PDB entry 7NZV | X-ray diffraction, 1.40 A resolution | chains A and P

# Chain A
Name: 14-3-3 protein sigma
From: Homo sapiens
UniProt: P31947 (1433S_HUMAN); residues 1-231 here = UniProt positions 1-231
Chain sequence (236 residues; each row starts with the number of its first residue; numbers below 1 keep their minus sign (Gly-4 is residue -4)):
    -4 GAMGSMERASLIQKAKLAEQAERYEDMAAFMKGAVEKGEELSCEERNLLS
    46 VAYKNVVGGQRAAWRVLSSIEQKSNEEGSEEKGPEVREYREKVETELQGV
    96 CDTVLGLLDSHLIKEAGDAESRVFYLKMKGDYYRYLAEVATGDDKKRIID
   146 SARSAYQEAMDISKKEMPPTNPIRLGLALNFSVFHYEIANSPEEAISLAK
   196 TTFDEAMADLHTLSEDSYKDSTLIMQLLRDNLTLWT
Disordered / not traced: -4, 71-76
Sequence notes: expression tag (-4 to 0)
Modified residues: Cys38 (S-hydroxycysteine; CSO)
Covalent attachments: 4-methanoyl-N-methyl-N-(oxan-4-yl)benzenesulfonamide (UXN) linked to Lys122
Small-molecule neighbours: UXN (4-methanoyl-N-methyl-N-(oxan-4-yl)benzenesulfonamide): Cys38, Asn42, Glu115, Phe119, Pro167, Ile168, Gly171, Leu218, Ile219
Curated features (UniProtKB/Swiss-Prot):
  - site (Interaction with phosphoserine on interacting protein): Arg56, Arg129
  - modified residue (Phosphoserine): Ser5, Ser74
Reported in the primary citation:
  - binding site for UXN: Lys122

# Chain P
Name: Transcription factor p65
UniProt: Q04206 (TF65_HUMAN); numbering as in UniProt (aligned over 39-51)
Chain sequence (13 residues; numbered 39 to 51; the number before each row is that of its first residue):
    39 EGRSAGSIPGRRS
Disordered / not traced: 39-42
Sequence notes: variant Arg49 (Glu in Q04206)
Modified residues: Ser45 (phosphoserine; SEP)
Small-molecule neighbours: UXN (4-methanoyl-N-methyl-N-(oxan-4-yl)benzenesulfonamide): Ile46, Arg50, Ser51

# Chain A / chain P interface
Pairs across the interface (28):
  Glu14(A) - Arg50(P)
  Glu14(A) - Ser51(P)  hydrogen bond (side chain-backbone)
  Tyr19(A) - Arg49(P)
  Val46(A) - Gly48(P)
  Val46(A) - Arg49(P)
  Val46(A) - Arg50(P)
  Val46(A) - Ser51(P)
  Lys49(A) - Gly48(P)
  Lys49(A) - Arg49(P)
  Asn50(A) - Arg49(P)  hydrogen bond (side chain-backbone)
  Gly53(A) - Arg49(P)
  Arg56(A) - Ser45(P)
  Lys122(A) - Ile46(P)
  Arg129(A) - Ser45(P)
  Tyr130(A) - Ser45(P)
  Gly171(A) - Ile46(P)
  Leu174(A) - Gly44(P)
  Leu174(A) - Ser45(P)
  Leu174(A) - Ile46(P)
  Asn175(A) - Ser45(P)
  Asn175(A) - Ile46(P)  hydrogen bond (side chain-backbone)
  Val178(A) - Gly44(P)
  Glu182(A) - Ala43(P)
  Leu222(A) - Pro47(P)
  Asn226(A) - Ala43(P)
  Asn226(A) - Gly44(P)  hydrogen bond (side chain-backbone)
  Leu229(A) - Ala43(P)
  Trp230(A) - Ala43(P)
Also at the interface, not in a pair above, chain A (24 interface residues in all): Asn42, Leu43, Ser45, Gly54, Ile219

# In short
Chain A and chain P form an interface of 24 and 9 residues respectively; the contacts include 4 hydrogen
bonds. Among the polar pairs are Glu14(A)-Ser51(P), Asn50(A)-Arg49(P) and Asn175(A)-Ile46(P). Ligands of chain
P: compound UXN. Compound UXN is covalently linked to Lys122(A). From the paper: a binding site for UXN at
Lys122(A).
Chain A is 14-3-3 protein sigma (Homo sapiens) and chain P is Transcription factor p65; the structure, 14-3-3
sigma with RelA/p65 binding site pS45 and covalently bound TCF521-120, was determined by X-ray diffraction
together with 7BI3, 7BIQ, 7BIW, 7BIY, 7BJB, 7BJF and 54 further entries from the same study.
